PDB entry 6ZBU | X-ray diffraction, 2.46 A resolution | chains A and C of the 12 polymer chains in the assembly

[Chain A]
Name: Nuclear receptor corepressor 1, B-cell lymphoma 6 protein
Organism: Homo sapiens
UniProtKB: chimeric construct of O75376, P41182: residues -5 to 3 from O75376 (NCOR1_HUMAN) positions 1733-1741 (UniProt number = residue number + 1738); residues 6-129 from P41182 positions 6-129 (same numbers)
Sequence (137 residues; row label = number of the first residue in the row; numbers below 1 keep their minus sign (Gly-7 is residue -7)):
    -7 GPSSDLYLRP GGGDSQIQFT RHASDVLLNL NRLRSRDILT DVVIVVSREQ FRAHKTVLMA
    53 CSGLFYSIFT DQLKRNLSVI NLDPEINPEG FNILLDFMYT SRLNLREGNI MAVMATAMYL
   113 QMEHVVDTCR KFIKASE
Unresolved in the structure: 3-5, 129
Differences from the reference sequence: expression tag (-7 to -6); linker (4-5); conflict Gln8 (Cys in P41182), Arg67 (Cys in P41182), Asn84 (Cys in P41182)

[Chain C]
Name: Nuclear receptor corepressor 1
UniProtKB: O75376 (NCOR1_HUMAN); residues 1340-1356 here = UniProt positions 1340-1356
Sequence (17 residues; numbered 1340 to 1356; the number before each row is that of its first residue):
  1340 GITTIKEMGR SIHEIPR
Unresolved in the structure: 1340-1341

[Interface between chain A and chain C]
Residue-residue contacts (17; chain A residue first):
  Met51(A) - His1352(C)  hydrogen bond (backbone-side chain)
  Met51(A) - Ile1354(C)
  Ala52(A) - Ile1351(C)
  Ala52(A) - His1352(C)  hydrogen bond (backbone-side chain)
  Cys53(A) - Ile1351(C)  hydrophobic
  Cys53(A) - His1352(C)
  Ser54(A) - His1352(C)
  Gly55(A) - His1352(C)
  Tyr58(A) - His1352(C)
  Tyr58(A) - Ile1354(C)  hydrophobic
  Phe89(A) - Ser1350(C)
  His116(A) - Arg1349(C)
  His116(A) - Ser1350(C)
  His116(A) - Ile1351(C)
  Val117(A) - Ser1350(C)
  Thr120(A) - Glu1346(C)
  Lys123(A) - Glu1346(C)  salt bridge

[In short]
The interface between chain A and chain C involves 11 residues on one side and 6 on the other, with 2 hydrogen
bonds and 1 salt bridge. Among the polar pairs are Lys123(A)-Glu1346(C), Met51(A)-His1352(C) and
Ala52(A)-His1352(C).
Here chain A is Nuclear receptor corepressor 1, B-cell lymphoma 6 protein (Homo sapiens) and chain C is
Nuclear receptor corepressor 1. Entry 6ZBU (Crystal structure of an NCoR1BBD2-BCL6BTB chimera in complex with
the NcoR1 BBD1 corepressor peptide) was determined by X-ray diffraction (same publication as 6XWF, 6XXS, 6XYX,
6XZZ and 6Y17).
